PDB entry 5HP2 | X-ray diffraction, 2.98 A resolution | chains A and B of the 3 polymer chains in the assembly

[Chain A]
Protein: Double-stranded RNA-specific editase 1
Source organism: Homo sapiens
Notes: EC 3.5.4.37
Reference sequence: P78563 (RED1_HUMAN), isoform P78563-2; residue numbers follow UniProt; this construct covers 299-701
Sequence (403 residues; each row starts with the number of its first residue):
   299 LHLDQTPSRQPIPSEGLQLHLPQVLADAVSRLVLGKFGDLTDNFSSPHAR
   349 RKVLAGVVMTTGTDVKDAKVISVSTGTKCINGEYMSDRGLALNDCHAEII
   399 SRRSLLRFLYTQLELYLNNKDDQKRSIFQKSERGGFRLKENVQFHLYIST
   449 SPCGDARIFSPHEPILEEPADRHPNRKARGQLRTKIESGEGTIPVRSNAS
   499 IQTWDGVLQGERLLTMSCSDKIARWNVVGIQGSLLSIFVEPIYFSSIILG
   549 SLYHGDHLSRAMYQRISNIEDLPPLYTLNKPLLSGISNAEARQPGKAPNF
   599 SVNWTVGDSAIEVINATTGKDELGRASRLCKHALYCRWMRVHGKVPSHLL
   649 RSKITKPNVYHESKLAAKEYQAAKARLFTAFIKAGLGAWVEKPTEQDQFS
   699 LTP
Unresolved in the structure: 299-304, 701
Swiss-Prot annotation at these positions:
  - active site: Glu396 (Proton donor)
  - binding site (Zn(2+)): His394, Cys451
  - binding site (1D-myo-inositol hexakisphosphate): Arg400, Arg401
  - natural variant: Lys367 (K367N: In NEDHYMS; uncertain significance)
Metal / ion sites: Zn2+: His394, Cys451, Cys516 (shared with 8AZ_12(B) of chain B)
Residues lining bound ligands: inositol hexakisphosphate (IHP): Asn391, Asp392, Ile397, Arg400, Arg401, Thr513, Lys519, Arg522, Gly530, Ser531, Lys629, Tyr658, Lys662, Tyr668, Lys672, Trp687, Val688, Glu689, Lys690, Asp695
From the paper describing this entry:
  - binding site for the 23-nt RNA strand: Glu488
  - binding site for the 23-nt RNA strand (chain B): Ser486
  - catalytic residues: Glu396 (citing earlier work)
  - specificity-determining residues: Ser486, Gly489
  - mutagenesis - R348A, R510A, R510Q, G593A, G593E, K594A: decreased catalytic activity

[Chain B]
Molecule: 23-nt RNA strand
Sequence (23 nucleotides; each row starts with the number of its first residue):
     1 UUCCCCACAUUXGACGUUCAGUC
Modified / non-standard residues: 8AZ (8-aza-nebularine-5'-monophosphate) at position 12
Metal / ion sites: Zn2+: 8AZ_12 (shared with His394(A), Cys451(A), Cys516(A) of chain A)

[How chain A and chain B interact]
Contacting residue pairs (32):
  Val351(A) - 8AZ_12(B)  base contact
  Gly374(A) - 8AZ_12(B)  base contact
  Thr375(A) - 8AZ_12(B)  hydrogen bond to the sugar
  Thr375(A) - G13(B)  hydrogen bond to the phosphate
  Lys376(A) - G13(B)  salt bridge to the phosphate
  Lys376(A) - A14(B)  salt bridge to the phosphate
  His394(A) - 8AZ_12(B)  hydrogen bond to the sugar
  Ala395(A) - 8AZ_12(B)  base contact
  Glu396(A) - 8AZ_12(B)  base contact
  Ser449(A) - 8AZ_12(B)  base contact
  Pro450(A) - 8AZ_12(B)  base contact
  Cys451(A) - 8AZ_12(B)  base contact
  Arg455(A) - 8AZ_12(B)  salt bridge to the phosphate
  Pro459(A) - U10(B)  sugar contact
  His460(A) - U10(B)  hydrogen bond to the sugar
  His460(A) - U11(B)  phosphate contact
  Arg470(A) - U1(B)  phosphate contact
  His471(A) - U2(B)  salt bridge to the phosphate
  Pro472(A) - U2(B)  phosphate contact
  Asn473(A) - U1(B)  phosphate contact
  Asn473(A) - U2(B)  hydrogen bond to the phosphate
  Arg474(A) - U2(B)  hydrogen bond to the phosphate
  Arg474(A) - C3(B)  salt bridge to the phosphate
  Lys475(A) - C3(B)  hydrogen bond to the phosphate
  Ser486(A) - G13(B)  hydrogen bond to the base
  Ser486(A) - A14(B)  hydrogen bond to the sugar
  Gly487(A) - G13(B)  sugar contact
  Glu488(A) - U11(B)  hydrogen bond to the sugar
  Glu488(A) - G13(B)  base contact
  Gly489(A) - U11(B)  base contact
  Cys516(A) - 8AZ_12(B)  base contact
  Ala595(A) - G13(B)  phosphate contact
Also at the interface, not in a pair above, chain A (28 interface residues in all): Thr448, Ile484, Asn597

[Summary]
28 residues of chain A and 8 residues of chain B are in contact; the contacts include 10 hydrogen bonds and 5
salt bridges. Polar pairs include Ser486(A)-G13(B), Thr375(A)-8AZ_12(B) and His394(A)-8AZ_12(B). The paper
reports the catalytic residue Glu396(A); R348A, R510A and R510Q of chain A, among others, reduce catalytic
activity; 6 substitutions were tested in all.
Chain A is Double-stranded RNA-specific editase 1 (Homo sapiens) and chain B is a 23-nt RNA strand; the
structure, Human Adenosine Deaminase Acting on dsRNA (ADAR2) bound to dsRNA sequence derived from S.
cerevisiae BDF2 ..., was determined by X-ray diffraction together with 5ED1, 5ED2 and 5HP3 from the same
study.
